Entry 1RO0 (X-ray diffraction, 1.80 A resolution); this record covers chain A.

Chain A:
Name: ORF904
From: Sulfolobus islandicus
Reference sequence: Q54324 (Q54324_SULIS); residues 40-249 here = UniProt positions 40-249
Amino-acid sequence (216 residues; each row starts with the number of its first residue):
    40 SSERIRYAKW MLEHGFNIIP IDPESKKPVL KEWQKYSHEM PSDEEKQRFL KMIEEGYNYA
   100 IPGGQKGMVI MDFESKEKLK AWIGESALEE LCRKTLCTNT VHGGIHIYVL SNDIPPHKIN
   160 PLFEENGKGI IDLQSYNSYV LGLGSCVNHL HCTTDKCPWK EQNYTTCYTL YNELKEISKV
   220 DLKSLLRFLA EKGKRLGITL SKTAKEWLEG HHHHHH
Disordered / not traced: 250-255
Sequence notes: engineered mutation Met50 (Phe in Q54324), Met107 (Leu in Q54324), Met110 (Leu in Q54324); expression tag (250-255)
Disulfides: Cys131-Cys136, Cys185-Cys206
Metal / ion sites: Zn2+ site 1: His53, Glu215; Zn2+ site 2: His141, His188, Cys191, Cys196

In short:
His53 and Glu215 coordinate Zn2+ site 1. The Zn2+ site 2 is built by His141, His188, Cys191 and Cys196.
Chain A is ORF904 (Sulfolobus islandicus); the structure, Bifunctional DNA primase/polymerase domain of ORF904
from the archaeal plasmid pRN1- Triple mutant F50M/L107M/L110M SeMet remote, was determined by X-ray
diffraction, deposited together with 1RNI and 1RO2.
